PDB entry 8P0V | electron microscopy, 6.50 A resolution (low resolution: residue-level contacts below are approximate; hydrogen-bond / salt-bridge calls are withheld) | chains N and O of the 5 polymer chains in the assembly

# Chain N
Name: Vacuolar protein sorting-associated protein 29
From: Homo sapiens
UniProt: Q9UBQ0 (VPS29_HUMAN); residue numbers follow UniProt; this construct covers 1-182
Amino-acid sequence (182 residues; each row starts with the number of its first residue):
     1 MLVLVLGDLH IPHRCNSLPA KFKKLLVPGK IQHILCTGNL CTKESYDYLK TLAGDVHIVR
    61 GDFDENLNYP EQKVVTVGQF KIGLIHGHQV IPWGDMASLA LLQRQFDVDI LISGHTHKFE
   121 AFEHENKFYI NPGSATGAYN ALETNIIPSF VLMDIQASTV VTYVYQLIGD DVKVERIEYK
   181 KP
Swiss-Prot annotation at these positions:
  - binding site (Zn(2+)): Asp8, His10, Asn39, Asp62, His86, His115, His117
  - modified residue: Lys50 (N6-acetyllysine)
  - mutagenesis: Asp8 (D8A: Loss of in vitro protein phosphatase activity), Asn39 (N39A: Loss of in vitro protein phosphatase activity; N39D: No effect on in vitro protein phosphatase activity), Asp62 (D62A/N: Loss of in vitro protein phosphatase activity), Leu67 (L67D: Impairs interaction with VPS35L), His86 (H86A: Loss of in vitro protein phosphatase activity), Val90 (V90D: Impairs interaction with VPS35), Ile91 (I91D: Impairs interaction with VPS35. Impairs interaction with VPS35L and CCC complex association), Trp93 (W93A: Impairs interaction with VPS35L and CCC complex association), His117 (H117A: Loss of in vitro protein phosphatase activity), Leu152 (L152E: Impairs interaction with TBC1D5. Impairs interaction with VPS35L), Tyr165 (Y165A: Impairs interaction with VPS35L), Val174 (V174D: Impairs interaction with VPS35L)

# Chain O
Name: VPS35 endosomal protein-sorting factor-like
From: Homo sapiens
UniProt: Q7Z3J2 (VP35L_HUMAN); numbering as in UniProt (aligned over 1-963)
Amino-acid sequence (963 residues; numbered 1 to 963; the number before each row is that of its first residue):
     1 MAVFPWHSRN RNYKAEFASC RLEAVPLEFG DYHPLKPITV TESKTKKVNR KGSTSSTSSS
    61 SSSSVVDPLS SVLDGTDPLS MFAATADPAA LAAAMDSSRR KRDRDDNSVV GSDFEPWTNK
   121 RGEILARYTT TEKLSINLFM GSEKGKAGTA TLAMSEKVRT RLEELDDFEE GSQKELLNLT
   181 QQDYVNRIEE LNQSLKDAWA SDQKVKALKI VIQCSKLLSD TSVIQFYPSK FVLITDILDT
   241 FGKLVYERIF SMCVDSRSVL PDHFSPENAN DTAKETCLNW FFKIASIREL IPRFYVEASI
   301 LKCNKFLSKT GISECLPRLT CMIRGIGDPL VSVYARAYLC RVGMEVAPHL KETLNKNFFD
   361 FLLTFKQIHG DTVQNQLVVQ GVELPSYLPL YPPAMDWIFQ CISYHAPEAL LTEMMERCKK
   421 LGNNALLLNS VMSAFRAEFI ATRSMDFIGM IKECDESGFP KHLLFRSLGL NLALADPPES
   481 DRLQILNEAW KVITKLKNPQ DYINCAEVWV EYTCKHFTKR EVNTVLADVI KHMTPDRAFE
   541 DSYPQLQLII KKVIAHFHDF SVLFSVEKFL PFLDMFQKES VRVEVCKCIM DAFIKHQQEP
   601 TKDPVILNAL LHVCKTMHDS VNALTLEDEK RMLSYLINGF IKMVSFGRDF EQQLSFYVES
   661 RSMFCNLEPV LVQLIHSVNR LAMETRKVMK GNHSRKTAAF VRACVAYCFI TIPSLAGIFT
   721 RLNLYLHSGQ VALANQCLSQ ADAFFKAAIS LVPEVPKMIN IDGKMRPSES FLLEFLCNFF
   781 STLLIVPDHP EHGVLFLVRE LLNVIQDYTW EDNSDEKIRI YTCVLHLLSA MSQETYLYHI
   841 DKVDSNDSLY GGDSKFLAEN NKLCETVMAQ ILEHLKTLAK DEALKRQSSL GLSFFNSILA
   901 HGDLRNNKLN QLSVNLWHLA QRHGCADTRT MVKTLEYIKK QSKQPDMTHL TELALRLPLQ
   961 TRT
Not modelled in the structure: 39-458
Swiss-Prot annotation at these positions:
  - modified residue: Ser265 (Phosphoserine)
  - natural variant: Ala830 (A830T: In RTSC3)
What the authors report for this chain:
  - post-translational modification sites: Ser70, Ser71, Thr76, Ser80
  - disease-associated variants - A830T: decreased binding to WASH complex
  - disease-associated variants - A830T: decreased binding to rest of the Commander complex

# How chain N and chain O interact
Residue-residue contacts (16; chain N residue first):
  His13(N) with His676(O)
  His88(N) with Asn778(O)
  Ile91(N) with Ser781(O)
  Ala97(N) with Ala900(O)
  Ala121(N) with Leu22(O)
  Phe122(N) with Cys20(O); Arg21(O)
  Glu123(N) with Cys20(O)
  His124(N) with Cys20(O)
  Leu142(N) with Ile840(O)
  Val174(N) with Pro26(O); Leu27(O)
  Glu175(N) with Ala24(O); Val25(O)
  Arg176(N) with Ala24(O); Val25(O)
Other interface residues (no listed pair), chain N (15 interface residues in all): Leu25, Pro92, Ala141
Other interface residues (no listed pair), chain O (19 interface residues in all): Leu35, Arg680, Gln730, Glu774, Cys777, Cys823, His826

# Summary
The interface between chain N and chain O involves 15 residues on one side and 19 on the other. UniProt lists
7 Zn2+-binding residues and 12 mutagenesis sites on chain N. The paper reports that A830T of chain O reduces
binding to WASH complex; modification sites Ser70(O), Ser71(O) and Thr76(O) among others.
Here chain N is Vacuolar protein sorting-associated protein 29 and chain O is VPS35 endosomal protein-sorting
factor-like, both from Homo sapiens. Entry 8P0V (Structure of the human Commander complex coiled coils,
DENND10 and partial Retriever subcomplex) was determined by electron microscopy, deposited together with 8P0W
and 8P0X.
